Entry 8C1B (electron microscopy, 3.80 A resolution); this record covers chains H and R of the 3 polymer chains in the assembly.

== Chain H ==
Name: Immunoglobulin heavy constant epsilon
Source organism: Homo sapiens
Reference sequence: P01854 (IGHE_HUMAN); residues 224-539 here correspond to UniProt positions 108-423 (UniProt number = residue number - 116)
Chain sequence (319 residues; numbered 224 to 542; the number before each row is that of its first residue):
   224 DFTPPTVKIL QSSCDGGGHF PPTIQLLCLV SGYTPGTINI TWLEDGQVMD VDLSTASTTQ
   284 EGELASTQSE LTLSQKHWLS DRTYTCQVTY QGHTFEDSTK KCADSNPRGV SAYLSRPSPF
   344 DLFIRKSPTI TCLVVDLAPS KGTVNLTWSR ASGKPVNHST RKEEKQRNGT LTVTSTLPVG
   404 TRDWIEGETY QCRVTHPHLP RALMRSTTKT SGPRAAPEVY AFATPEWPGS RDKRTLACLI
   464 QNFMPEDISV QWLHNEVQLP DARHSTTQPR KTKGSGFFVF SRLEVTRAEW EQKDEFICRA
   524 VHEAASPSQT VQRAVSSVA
Cystine bridges: Cys251-Cys309, Cys355-Cys415, Cys461-Cys521
Glycans and other covalent adducts: glycan linked to Asn391
Sequence notes: expression tag (540-542)
Curated features (UniProtKB/Swiss-Prot):
  - glycosylation (N-linked (GlcNAc...) asparagine): Asn262, Asn368, Asn380, Asn391

== Chain R ==
Name: High affinity immunoglobulin epsilon receptor subunit alpha
Source organism: Homo sapiens
Reference sequence: P12319 (FCERA_HUMAN); residues 4-172 here correspond to UniProt positions 29-197 (UniProt number = residue number + 25)
Chain sequence (169 residues; each row starts with the number of its first residue):
     4 KPKVSLNPPW NRIFKGENVT LTCNGNNFFE VSSTKWFHNG SLSEETNSSL NIVNAKFEDS
    64 GEYKCQHQQV NESEPVYLEV FSDWLLLQAS AEVVMEGQPL FLRCHGWRNW DVYKVIYYKD
   124 GEALKYWYEN HNISITNATV EDSGTYYCTG KVWQLDYESE PLNITVIKA
Cystine bridges: Cys26-Cys68, Cys107-Cys151
Glycans and other covalent adducts: N-acetylglucosamine (NAG) linked to Asn21, Asn135, Asn166; glycan linked to Asn42
Curated features (UniProtKB/Swiss-Prot):
  - glycosylation (N-linked (GlcNAc...) asparagine): Asn21, Asn42, Asn50, Asn74, Asn135, Asn140, Asn166

== Chain H / chain R interface ==
Contacting residue pairs (19):
  Pro330(H) - Trp156(R)  hydrophobic
  Arg331(H) - Trp156(R)
  Arg331(H) - Gln157(R)
  Gly332(H) - Trp156(R)  hydrogen bond (backbone-backbone)
  Gly332(H) - Gln157(R)
  Gly332(H) - Leu158(R)
  Val333(H) - Leu158(R)
  Ser334(H) - Leu158(R)
  His421(H) - Arg111(R)
  His421(H) - Trp113(R)
  Pro423(H) - Ser85(R)  hydrogen bond (backbone-side chain)
  Pro423(H) - Asp86(R)
  Pro423(H) - Trp87(R)
  Pro423(H) - Trp110(R)  hydrophobic
  Pro423(H) - Trp113(R)  hydrophobic
  Arg424(H) - Ser85(R)  hydrogen bond (side chain-backbone)
  Arg424(H) - Asp86(R)  salt bridge
  Arg424(H) - Trp87(R)
  Ala425(H) - Trp87(R)
Interface residues without a listed pair, chain H (11 interface residues in all): Leu422, Leu426
Interface residues without a listed pair, chain R (10 interface residues in all): Tyr160

== Summary ==
11 residues of chain H and 10 residues of chain R are in contact; the contacts include 3 hydrogen bonds and 1
salt bridge. Among the polar pairs are Arg424(H)-Asp86(R), Pro423(H)-Ser85(R) and Arg424(H)-Ser85(R).
N-acetylglucosamine is covalently linked to Asn21(R), Asn135(R) and Asn166(R).
Chain H is Immunoglobulin heavy constant epsilon and chain R is High affinity immunoglobulin epsilon receptor
subunit alpha, both from Homo sapiens; the structure, Focused map for structure of IgE bound to the ectodomain
of FceRIa, was determined by electron microscopy.
